PDB entry 7VB0 | electron microscopy, 3.60 A resolution | chains K and L of the 12 polymer chains in the assembly

[Chain K]
Name: V-type ATP synthase subunit G
Organism: Thermus thermophilus HB8
Reference sequence: Q5SIT5 (Q5SIT5_THET8); residue numbers follow UniProt; this construct covers 1-120
Sequence (120 residues; each row starts with the number of its first residue):
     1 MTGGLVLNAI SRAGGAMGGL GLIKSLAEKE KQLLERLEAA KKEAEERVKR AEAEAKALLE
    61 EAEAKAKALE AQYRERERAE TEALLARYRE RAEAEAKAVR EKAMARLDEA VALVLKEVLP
Unresolved in the structure: 1-80

[Chain L]
Name: V-type ATP synthase subunit E
Organism: Thermus thermophilus HB8
Reference sequence: P74901 (VATE_THET8); residue numbers follow UniProt; this construct covers 1-188
Sequence (188 residues; row label = number of the first residue in the row):
     1 MSKLEAILSQ EVEAEIQALL QEAEAKAEAV KREAEEKAKA LLQARERALE AQYRAALRRA
    61 ESAGELLVAT ARTQARGEVL EEVRRRVREA LEALPQKPEW PEVVRKLALE ALEALPGAKA
   121 LVANPEDLPH LEALARERGV ELQAEPALRL GVRAVGAEGK TQVENSLLAR LDRAWDALSS
   181 KVAQALWG
Unresolved in the structure: 1-60

[Chain K / chain L interface]
Residue-residue contacts - 23 pairs, chain K then chain L:
  Y88(K) with G64(L)
  R89(K) with L67(L)
  V99(K) with W187(L)
  R100(K) with E78(L), salt bridge
  K102(K) with L186(L), hydrogen bond (side chain-backbone)
  A103(K) with L186(L); W187(L)
  R106(K) with L186(L)
  L107(K) with V83(L), hydrophobic; R86(L)
  D108(K) with R86(L), salt bridge
  V111(K) with V87(L), hydrophobic
  V114(K) with V87(L), hydrophobic; L178(L), hydrophobic; V182(L), hydrophobic
  L115(K) with V87(L), hydrophobic; L91(L), hydrophobic
  E117(K) with K181(L)
  V118(K) with R170(L)
  L119(K) with L91(L), hydrophobic; L94(L), hydrophobic; V103(L), hydrophobic
  P120(K) with K106(L), hydrogen bond (backbone-side chain)
Also at the interface, not in a pair above, chain K (18 interface residues in all): A92, A96
Also at the interface, not in a pair above, chain L (22 interface residues in all): V68, A75, V79, L107, L167, L171

[Summary]
Chain K and chain L form an interface of 18 and 22 residues respectively; the contacts include 2 hydrogen
bonds and 2 salt bridges. Polar pairs include R100(K)-E78(L), D108(K)-R86(L) and K102(K)-L186(L).
Chain K is V-type ATP synthase subunit G and chain L is V-type ATP synthase subunit E, both from Thermus
thermophilus HB8; the structure, V1EG domain of V/A-ATPase from Thermus thermophilus at saturated ATP-gamma-S
condition, state3, was determined by electron microscopy, deposited together with 7VAI, 7VAJ, 7VAK, 7VAL,
7VAM, 7VAN and 11 further entries.
